Entry 5LHS (X-ray diffraction, 3.05 A resolution); this record covers chain B.

Chain B:
Name: Urokinase-type plasminogen activator
Organism: Mus musculus
Notes: EC 3.4.21.73
Reference sequence: P06869 (UROK_MOUSE); the construct lacks a stretch of the UniProt sequence and is renumbered around it, so the offset changes along the chain: 16-37 = UniProt 180-201; 38-60 = UniProt 207-229; 63-97 = UniProt 236-270; 98-110 = UniProt 273-285; 5 more segments
Sequence (247 residues; row label = number of the first residue in the row; note: 1 number in that range is skipped by the numbering (no residue carries it; nothing is unmodelled there); a row labelled like 37A-37E holds insertion residues (37A, then the next letters in order)):
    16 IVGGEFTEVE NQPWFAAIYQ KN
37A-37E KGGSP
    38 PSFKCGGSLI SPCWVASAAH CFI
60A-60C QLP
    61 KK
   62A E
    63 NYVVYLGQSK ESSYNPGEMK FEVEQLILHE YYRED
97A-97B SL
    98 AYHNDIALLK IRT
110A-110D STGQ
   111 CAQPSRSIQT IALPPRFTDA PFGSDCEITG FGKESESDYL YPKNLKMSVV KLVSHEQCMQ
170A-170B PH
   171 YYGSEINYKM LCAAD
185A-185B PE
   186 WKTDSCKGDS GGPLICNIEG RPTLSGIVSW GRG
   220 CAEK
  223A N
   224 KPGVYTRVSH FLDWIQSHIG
Not modelled in the structure: 16-24, 71-77, 143-149
Sequence notes: engineered mutation Ala122 (Cys301 in P06869)
Cystine bridges: Cys42-Cys58, Cys50-Cys111, Cys136-Cys201, Cys191-Cys220
Metal / ion sites: Ni2+: His233 (shared with 1 residue of chain A)
Curated features (UniProtKB/Swiss-Prot):
  - active site (Charge relay system): His57, Asp102, Ser195
Reported in the primary citation:
  - catalytic residues: His57, Asp102, Gly193, Ser195 (citing earlier work)

Overview:
Curated annotation (UniProt) lists 3 active-site residues. From the paper: catalytic residues His57, Asp102
and Gly193 among others.
Chain B is Urokinase-type plasminogen activator (Mus musculus); the structure, The ligand free catalytic
domain of murine urokinase-type plasminogen activator, was determined by X-ray diffraction, deposited together
with 5LHN, 5LHP, 5LHQ and 5LHR.
